Entry 1NF4 (X-ray diffraction, 2.05 A resolution); this record covers chains B and G of the 16 polymer chains in the assembly.

== Chain B (and G) ==
Protein: bacterioferritin
Source organism: Desulfovibrio desulfuricans
Notes: chain G of this document is another copy of the same molecule, construct and numbering; everything in this record applies to it too
Chain sequence (179 residues; numbered 1 to 179; the number before each row is that of its first residue):
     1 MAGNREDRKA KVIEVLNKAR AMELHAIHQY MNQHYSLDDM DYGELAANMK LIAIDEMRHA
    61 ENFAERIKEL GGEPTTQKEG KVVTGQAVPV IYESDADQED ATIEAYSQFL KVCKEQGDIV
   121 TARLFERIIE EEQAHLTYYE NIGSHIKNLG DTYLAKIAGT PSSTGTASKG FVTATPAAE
Unresolved in the structure: 1-3, 173-179
Metal / ion sites: Fe2+ site 1: E23, E56, H59, E132; Fe2+ site 2: E56, E99, E132, H135; fe-coproporphyrin iii Fe: M57 (shared with 1 residue of chain A)
Small-molecule neighbours: fe-coproporphyrin iii (FEC; 1,3,5,8-tetramethyl-porphine-2,4,6,7-tetrapropionic acid ferrous complex): R20, L24, I27, H28, M31, Y35, K50, I54, M57, A60, E61, A167, S168, K169

== Interface between chain B and chain G ==
Residue-residue contacts (13; chain B residue first):
  D100(B) with R5(G), salt bridge
  E104(B) with R5(G), salt bridge; R8(G), salt bridge
  S107(B) with G117(G); I119(G)
  K114(B) with K114(G)
  E126(B) with I119(G); R123(G)
  I129(B) with V120(G), hydrophobic
  E130(B) with R123(G), salt bridge; R127(G), salt bridge
  Q133(B) with R66(G); E69(G)
Other interface residues (no listed pair), chain B (11 interface residues in all): L110, R123, T137

== Overview ==
Chain B and chain G form an interface of 11 and 10 residues respectively, with 5 salt bridges. Polar contacts
include D100(B)-R5(G), E104(B)-R5(G) and E104(B)-R8(G). Bound to chain B: fe-coproporphyrin iii. E23(B),
E56(B), H59(B) and E132(B) form the Fe2+ site 1.
Chain B and chain G are both bacterioferritin (Desulfovibrio desulfuricans); the structure, X-Ray Structure of
the Desulfovibrio desulfuricans bacterioferritin: the diiron site in different states (reduced structure), was
determined by X-ray diffraction, deposited together with 1NF6 and 1NFV.
